Entry 7DKD (X-ray diffraction, 1.92 A resolution); this record covers chains A and B.

# Chain A (and B)
Name: Dipeptidyl-peptidase
Organism: Stenotrophomonas maltophilia (strain R551-3)
Notes: EC 3.4.14.-; chain B of this document is another copy of the same molecule, construct and numbering; everything in this record applies to it too
UniProt: B4SLK2 (B4SLK2_STRM5); residues 1-720 here = UniProt positions 1-720
Sequence (720 residues; each row starts with the number of its first residue):
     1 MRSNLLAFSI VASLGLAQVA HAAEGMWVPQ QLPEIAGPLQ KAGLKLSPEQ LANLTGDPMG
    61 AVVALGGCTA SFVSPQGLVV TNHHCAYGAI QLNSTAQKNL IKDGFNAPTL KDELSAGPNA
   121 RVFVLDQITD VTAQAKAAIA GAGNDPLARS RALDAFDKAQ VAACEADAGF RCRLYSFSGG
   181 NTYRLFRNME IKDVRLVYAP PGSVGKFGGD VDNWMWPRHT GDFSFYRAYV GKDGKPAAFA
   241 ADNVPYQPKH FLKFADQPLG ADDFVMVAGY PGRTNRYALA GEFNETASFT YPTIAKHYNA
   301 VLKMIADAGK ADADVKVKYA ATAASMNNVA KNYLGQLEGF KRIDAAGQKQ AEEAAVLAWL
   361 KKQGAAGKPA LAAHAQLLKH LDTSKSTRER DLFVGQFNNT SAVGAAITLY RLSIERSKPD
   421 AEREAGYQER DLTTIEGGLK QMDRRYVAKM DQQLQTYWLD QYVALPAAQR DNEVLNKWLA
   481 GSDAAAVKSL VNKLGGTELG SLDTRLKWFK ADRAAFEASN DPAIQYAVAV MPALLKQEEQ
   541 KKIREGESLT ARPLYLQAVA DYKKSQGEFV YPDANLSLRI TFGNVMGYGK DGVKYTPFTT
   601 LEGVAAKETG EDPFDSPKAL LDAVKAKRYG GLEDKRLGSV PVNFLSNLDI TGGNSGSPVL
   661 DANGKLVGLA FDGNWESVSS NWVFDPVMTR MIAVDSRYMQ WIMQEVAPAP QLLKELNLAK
Not modelled in the structure: 1-22, 720
Disulfides: C68-C85, C164-C172
Residues lining bound ligands: asparagine / tyrosine: H84, N213, W214, R218, D222, N328, I650, T651, G652, G653, N654, S655, F671, D672, G673, S677, V678
Reported in the primary citation:
  - specificity-determining residues: G673 (proposed by the authors, not directly observed)
  - mutagenesis - R218A: abolished catalytic activity
  - mutagenesis - R218K, R218Q, T220A, F671A: decreased catalytic activity
  - mutagenesis - K206A: unchanged catalytic activity

# Chain A / chain B interface
Pairs across the interface (29; chain A residue first):
  W216(A) with G592(B), hydrogen bond (side chain-backbone)
  P217(A) with D591(B)
  H219(A) with D591(B), salt bridge
  D591(A) with P217(B); H219(B), salt bridge; T599(B); T600(B), hydrogen bond; G603(B)
  G592(A) with W216(B), hydrogen bond (backbone-side chain); Y595(B); T596(B), hydrogen bond (backbone-backbone); F598(B)
  V593(A) with P217(B), hydrophobic; V593(B), hydrophobic; K594(B); Y595(B), hydrophobic; T596(B)
  K594(A) with V593(B); K594(B), hydrogen bond (backbone-backbone); T596(B)
  Y595(A) with G592(B); V593(B), hydrophobic
  T596(A) with G592(B), hydrogen bond (backbone-backbone); V593(B); K594(B)
  F598(A) with G592(B)
  T599(A) with D591(B)
  T600(A) with D591(B), hydrogen bond
  G603(A) with D591(B)

# Overview
Chain A and chain B each contribute 13 residues to their interface, with 7 hydrogen bonds and 2 salt bridges.
Polar pairs include H219(A)-D591(B), W216(A)-G592(B) and D591(A)-T600(B). The paper reports that R218K, R218Q
and T220A of chain A, among others, reduce catalytic activity; the specificity determinant G673(A); 6
substitutions were tested in all.
Chain A and chain B are both Dipeptidyl-peptidase (Stenotrophomonas maltophilia (strain R551-3)); the
structure, Stenotrophomonas maltophilia DPP7 in complex with Asn-Tyr, was determined by X-ray diffraction
(same publication as 7DKB and 7DKE).
